7ECW - chains J and M of the 13 polymer chains in the assembly; structure by electron microscopy, 3.10 A resolution.

Chain J:
Molecule: AcrIF14
Source organism: Moraxella phage Mcat5
UniProt: A0A0R6PCL0 (A0A0R6PCL0_9CAUD); residues 1-124 here = UniProt positions 1-124
Chain sequence (124 residues; row label = number of the first residue in the row):
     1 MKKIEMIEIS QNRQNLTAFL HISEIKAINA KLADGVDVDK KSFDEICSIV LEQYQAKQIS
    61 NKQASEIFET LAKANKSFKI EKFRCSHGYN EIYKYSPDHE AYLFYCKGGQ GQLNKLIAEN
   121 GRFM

Chain M:
Molecule: 60-nt RNA strand
Source organism: Pseudomonas aeruginosa
Sequence (60 nucleotides; each row starts with the number of its first residue):
     1 CUAAGAAAUU CACGGCGGGC UUGAUGUCCG CGUCUACCUG GUUCACUGCC GUGUAGGCAG
Disordered / not traced: 45-60

How chain J and chain M interact:
Residue-residue contacts - 5 pairs, chain J then chain M:
  Tyr-89(J) with C11(M), base contact; A12(M), stacking on the base
  Glu-91(J) with A12(M), hydrogen bond to the base
  His-99(J) with G15(M), base contact
  Lys-107(J) with U10(M), hydrogen bond to the base
Other interface residues (no listed pair), chain J (5 interface residues in all): Ala-101
Other interface residues (no listed pair), chain M (5 interface residues in all): U9
Interface features reported in the paper:
  - hot spots on chain J (mutagenesis) - Y89A/E91A: decreased binding to Csy complex

Summary:
The chain J/chain M interface involves 5 residues from each chain; the contacts include 2 hydrogen bonds and 1
aromatic stacking contact. Polar pairs include Glu-91(J)/A12(M) and Lys-107(J)/U10(M). The paper reports that
Y89A/E91A of chain J reduce binding to Csy complex.
Chain J is AcrIF14 (Moraxella phage Mcat5) and chain M is a 60-nt RNA strand (Pseudomonas aeruginosa); the
structure, The Csy-AcrIF14-dsDNA complex, was determined by electron microscopy together with 7DU0 and 7ECV
from the same study.
